PDB entry 4BIK | X-ray diffraction, 3.49 A resolution | chains A and B

== Chain A ==
Protein: Intermedilysin
Source organism: Streptococcus intermedius
UniProtKB: Q9LCB8 (Q9LCB8_STRIT); residues 34-532 here = UniProt positions 34-532
Amino-acid sequence (535 residues; each row starts with the number of its first residue; numbers below 1 keep their minus sign (Met-2 is residue -2)):
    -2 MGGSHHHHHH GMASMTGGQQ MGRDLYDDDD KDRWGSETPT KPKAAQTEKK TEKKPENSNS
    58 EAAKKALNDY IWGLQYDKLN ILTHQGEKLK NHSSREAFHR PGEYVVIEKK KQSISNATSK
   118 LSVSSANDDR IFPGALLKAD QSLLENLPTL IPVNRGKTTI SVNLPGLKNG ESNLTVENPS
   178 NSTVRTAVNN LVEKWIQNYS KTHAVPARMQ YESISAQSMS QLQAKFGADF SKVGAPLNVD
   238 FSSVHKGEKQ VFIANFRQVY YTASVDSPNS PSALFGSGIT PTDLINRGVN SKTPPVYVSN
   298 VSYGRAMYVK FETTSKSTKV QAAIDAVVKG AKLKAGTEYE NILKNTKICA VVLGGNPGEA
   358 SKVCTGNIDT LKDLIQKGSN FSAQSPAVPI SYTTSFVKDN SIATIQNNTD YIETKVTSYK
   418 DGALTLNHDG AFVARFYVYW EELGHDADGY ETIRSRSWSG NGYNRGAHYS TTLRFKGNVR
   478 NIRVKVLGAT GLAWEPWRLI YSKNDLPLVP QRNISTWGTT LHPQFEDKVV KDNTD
Unresolved in the structure: -2 to 55, 327-334, 351-359, 529-532
Construct notes: expression tag (-2 to 33); engineered mutation Cys346 (Thr in Q9LCB8), Cys361 (Ile in Q9LCB8)
Cystine bridges: Cys346-Cys361
Reported in the primary citation:
  - mutagenesis - Y434A/Y436A, R451A/S452A, S499N/K500R/N501T: decreased binding to CD59 (citing earlier work)

== Chain B ==
Protein: CD59 glycoprotein
Source organism: Homo sapiens
Notes: fragment: mature polypeptide, residues 26-102
UniProtKB: P13987 (CD59_HUMAN); residues 1-77 here correspond to UniProt positions 26-102 (UniProt number = residue number + 25)
Amino-acid sequence (79 residues; numbered 0 to 78; the number before each row is that of its first residue; numbering starts at 0):
     0 MLQCYNCPNP TADCKTAVNC SSDFDACLIT KAGLQVYNKC WKFEHCNFND VTTRLRENEL
    60 TYYCCKKDLC NFNEQLENC
Unresolved in the structure: 0, 78
Construct notes: expression tag (0, 78)
Swiss-Prot annotation at these positions:
  - lipidation: Asn77 (GPI-anchor amidated asparagine)
  - glycosylation: Asn18 (N-linked (GlcNAc...) asparagine), Lys41 (N-linked (Glc) (glycation) lysine), Thr51 (O-linked (GalNAc...) threonine), Thr52 (O-linked (GalNAc...) threonine)
Cystine bridges: Cys3-Cys26, Cys6-Cys13, Cys19-Cys39, Cys45-Cys63, Cys64-Cys69
Reported in the primary citation:
  - post-translational modification sites: Asn18 (citing earlier work)

== Interface between chain A and chain B ==
Residue-residue contacts (28):
  Glu438(A) - Cys45(B)
  Glu438(A) - Asn46(B)
  Glu438(A) - Phe47(B)  hydrogen bond (side chain-backbone)
  Glu438(A) - Tyr61(B)  hydrogen bond
  Asp443(A) - Tyr62(B)  hydrogen bond
  Asp443(A) - Lys66(B)  salt bridge
  Asp445(A) - Lys66(B)
  Tyr447(A) - Lys66(B)
  Glu448(A) - Phe42(B)
  Glu448(A) - Lys65(B)  salt bridge
  Thr449(A) - Phe42(B)
  Thr449(A) - Tyr62(B)
  Thr449(A) - Cys63(B)
  Thr449(A) - Cys64(B)
  Ile450(A) - Phe42(B)  hydrophobic
  Ile450(A) - Cys45(B)
  Ile450(A) - Tyr61(B)
  Ile450(A) - Tyr62(B)
  Ile450(A) - Cys63(B)  hydrogen bond (backbone-backbone)
  Arg451(A) - Tyr61(B)
  Arg451(A) - Tyr62(B)
  Ser452(A) - Thr60(B)
  Ser452(A) - Tyr61(B)  hydrogen bond (side chain-backbone)
  Arg477(A) - Cys45(B)  hydrogen bond (side chain-backbone)
  Arg477(A) - Asn46(B)
  Arg480(A) - Phe47(B)
  Asn501(A) - Phe47(B)
  Asp502(A) - Asn48(B)  hydrogen bond
Interface residues without a listed pair, chain A (15 interface residues in all): Arg92, Asn478
Interface residues without a listed pair, chain B (15 interface residues in all): Glu58, Leu59, Leu75
Interface features reported in the paper:
  - specific contacts: Glu93(A)-Lys41(B) (salt bridge), Asp445(A)-Lys66(B), Arg480(A)-Glu58(B)
  - interface residues, chain A: Ile450(A)
  - interface residues, chain B: Phe23(B), Phe42(B), Phe47(B), Tyr61(B), Lys65(B)

== Summary ==
Chain A and chain B each contribute 15 residues to their interface, with 7 hydrogen bonds and 2 salt bridges.
Polar pairs include Asp443(A)-Lys66(B), Glu448(A)-Lys65(B) and Glu438(A)-Phe47(B). The authors report a salt
bridge between Glu93(A) and Lys41(B); contacts between Asp445(A) and Lys66(B) and Arg480(A) and Glu58(B). From
the paper: Y434A/Y436A, R451A/S452A and S499N/K500R/N501T of chain A reduce binding to CD59; interface
residues Ile450(A) and Phe23(B) among others.
Here chain A is Intermedilysin (Streptococcus intermedius) and chain B is CD59 glycoprotein (Homo sapiens).
Entry 4BIK (Structure of a disulfide locked mutant of Intermedilysin with human CD59) was determined by X-ray
diffraction.
